7S65 - chains D and E of the 6 polymer chains in the assembly; structure by electron microscopy, 3.20 A resolution.

[Chain D (and E)]
Molecule: Circadian clock protein kinase KaiC
Organism: Synechococcus elongatus
Notes: EC 2.7.11.1; chain E of this document is another copy of the same molecule, construct and numbering; everything in this record applies to it too
UniProt: Q79PF4 (KAIC_SYNE7); residue numbers follow UniProt; this construct covers 1-519
Amino-acid sequence (519 residues; each row starts with the number of its first residue):
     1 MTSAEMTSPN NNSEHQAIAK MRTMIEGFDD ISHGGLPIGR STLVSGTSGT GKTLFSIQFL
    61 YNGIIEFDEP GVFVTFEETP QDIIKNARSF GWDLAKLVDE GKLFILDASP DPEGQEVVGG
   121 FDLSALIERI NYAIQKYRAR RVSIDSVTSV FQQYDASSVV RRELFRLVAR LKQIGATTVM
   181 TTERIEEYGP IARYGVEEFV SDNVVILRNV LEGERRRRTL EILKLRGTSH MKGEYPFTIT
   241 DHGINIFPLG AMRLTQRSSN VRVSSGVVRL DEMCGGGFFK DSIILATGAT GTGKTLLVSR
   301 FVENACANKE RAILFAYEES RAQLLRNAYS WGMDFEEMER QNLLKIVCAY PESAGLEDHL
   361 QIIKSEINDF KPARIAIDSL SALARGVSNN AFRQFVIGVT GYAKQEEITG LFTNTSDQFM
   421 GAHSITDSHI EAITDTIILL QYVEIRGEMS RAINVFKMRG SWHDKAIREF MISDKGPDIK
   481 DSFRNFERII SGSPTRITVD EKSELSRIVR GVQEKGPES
Unresolved in the structure: 1-13, 445-448, 474-519 (chain E: 1-14, 417-422, 482-519)
Differences from the reference sequence: engineered mutation Glu431 (Ser in Q79PF4), Ala432 (Thr in Q79PF4)
UniProt features mapped onto this chain:
  - region: Gln115 to Asp122 (B-loop, required to bind KaiB and SasA), Pro248 to Asn260 (Linker), Arg488 to Ile497 (A-loop, interacts with KaiA)
  - active site: Glu77 (Proton acceptor in CI (KaiC 1)), Glu318 (Proton acceptor in CII (KaiC 2))
  - binding site (ATP): Gly49, Thr50, Gly51, Lys52, Thr53, Leu54, Ser89, Lys224, Leu225, Arg226, Thr228, His230, Thr240, Asp241, Thr290, Gly291, Thr292, Gly293, Lys294, Thr295 and 9 more in UniProt
  - binding site (Mg(2+)): Thr53, Thr295, Glu318
  - mutagenesis: Thr42 (T42S: Extends the period of the circadian rhythm to 28 hours in reconstituted KaiABC complex. Decreased endogenous ATPase), Lys52 (K52A: Induces an arrhythmic phenotype, significantly reduced ATP-binding), Gly71 (G71A: Lowers the amplitude and distords the waveform of the circadian rhythm), Ala87 (A87V: In kaiC1; shortens the period of the circadian rhythm to 22 hours), Trp92 (W92F: Increases photoperiod in presence of KaiA and KaiB), Ala108 (A108E: No longer binds KaiB, no formation of KaiCBA, still phosphorylated; A108L: Reduced binding of KaiB, reduced formation of KaiCBA, still phosphorylated), Gly114 (G114A: Extends the period of the circadian rhythm to 27 hours), Gln115 (Q115A: Abolishes the circadian rhythm), Ser146 (S146P: CI hydrolysis rate halves, increases period of the circadian rhythm by nearly 50%; S146W: Loss of stable oscillation in presence of KaiA and KaiB), Gln153 (Q153A: Higher CI ATPase activity, clock speeds up), Ser157 (S157C: In kaiC2; extends the period of the circadian rhythm to 29 hours. Lower CI ATPase activity, clock slows down ...), Arg215 (R215C: In kaiC3; shortens the period of the circadian rhythm to 16 hours and decreases the interaction with KaiA), 30 further mutagenesis entries in UniProt
Ion coordination: Mg2+ site 1: Thr53 (together with ATP); Mg2+ site 2: Thr295 (together with ADP)
Residues lining bound ligands:
  - ADP (adenosine-5'-diphosphate): Ala289, Thr290, Gly291, Thr292, Gly293, Lys294, Thr295, Leu296, Glu318, Trp331, Thr415, Arg451, Phe470
  - ATP (adenosine-5'-triphosphate), molecule 1: Glu198, Phe199, Lys224, Leu225, Arg226, Gly227, Thr228, Ser229, His230, Lys232
  - ATP, molecule 2: Glu431, Ala432, Lys457, Met458, Arg459, Gly460, Ser461, Trp462, His463
  - ATP: Thr47, Ser48, Gly49, Thr50, Gly51, Lys52, Thr53, Leu54, Glu78, Ser89, Phe90, Asp145, Arg218, Ile239, Thr240, Asp241
What the authors report for this chain:
  - binding site for ATP: Lys457, Arg459
  - mutagenesis - R216A, R217A, K224A, R226A, H230A, I430G (>=50-fold), K457A: decreased binding to KaiB
  - mutagenesis - K457A: increased binding to KaiB
  - mutagenesis - H230A: increased catalytic activity on ATP
  - mutagenesis - K224A, R226A: decreased catalytic activity on ATP
  - mutagenesis - E444S: increased catalytic activity

[Interface between chain D and chain E]
Residue-residue contacts (94; chain D residue first):
  Thr47(D) - Phe199(E)
  Ser48(D) - Glu198(E)  hydrogen bond (side chain-backbone)
  Ser48(D) - Phe199(E)
  Ser48(D) - Lys224(E)  hydrogen bond
  Glu77(D) - Arg161(E)  salt bridge
  Glu77(D) - Phe165(E)
  Glu77(D) - Phe199(E)
  Glu77(D) - Arg226(E)  salt bridge
  Glu78(D) - Arg226(E)  salt bridge
  Asp82(D) - Arg40(E)  salt bridge
  Asp82(D) - Lys172(E)  salt bridge
  Asn86(D) - Arg40(E)
  Asn86(D) - Arg226(E)
  Asn86(D) - Gly227(E)
  Arg88(D) - His15(E)
  Arg88(D) - Gln16(E)  hydrogen bond
  Ser89(D) - His15(E)
  Ser89(D) - Gly227(E)  hydrogen bond (side chain-backbone)
  Phe90(D) - His15(E)  hydrogen bond (backbone-side chain)
  Gly91(D) - His15(E)
  Asp111(D) - Phe165(E)
  Glu113(D) - Arg166(E)  hydrogen bond (backbone-side chain)
  Glu113(D) - Ala169(E)
  Glu113(D) - Gln173(E)
  Gln152(D) - Ser158(E)
  Gln152(D) - Arg161(E)
  Glu183(D) - Arg161(E)  salt bridge
  Glu183(D) - Phe199(E)
  Arg184(D) - Phe199(E)
  Ile185(D) - Gly195(E)
  Arg193(D) - Gly195(E)  hydrogen bond (side chain-backbone)
  Leu211(D) - Glu234(E)
  Glu214(D) - Arg217(E)  salt bridge
  Glu214(D) - Gly233(E)
  Glu214(D) - Glu234(E)  hydrogen bond (backbone-backbone)
  Glu214(D) - Gln394(E)  hydrogen bond
  Arg215(D) - Glu234(E)
  Arg216(D) - Glu221(E)  salt bridge
  Arg216(D) - Leu223(E)
  Arg218(D) - Lys232(E)
  Asp241(D) - His15(E)  hydrogen bond (backbone-side chain)
  Thr290(D) - Lys457(E)
  Thr290(D) - Met458(E)
  Thr290(D) - Arg459(E)
  Thr290(D) - Gly460(E)  hydrogen bond (side chain-backbone)
  Thr290(D) - Ser461(E)
  Thr290(D) - His463(E)
  Gly291(D) - Ser461(E)
  Tyr317(D) - Thr255(E)
  Tyr317(D) - Gln256(E)  hydrogen bond (backbone-side chain)
  Glu318(D) - Thr255(E)
  Glu319(D) - Gln256(E)  hydrogen bond (backbone-side chain)
  Ser320(D) - Gln256(E)
  Ser320(D) - Arg257(E)  hydrogen bond (side chain-backbone)
  Gln323(D) - Arg257(E)  hydrogen bond (side chain-backbone)
  Gln323(D) - Ser258(E)  hydrogen bond (side chain-backbone)
  Gln323(D) - Ser259(E)  hydrogen bond (side chain-backbone)
  Arg326(D) - Ser258(E)
  Ala349(D) - Gln256(E)
  Tyr350(D) - Met252(E)
  Tyr350(D) - Arg253(E)
  Tyr350(D) - Gln256(E)
  Glu352(D) - Leu254(E)
  Glu352(D) - His429(E)  salt bridge
  Glu352(D) - Ile433(E)
  Ser353(D) - Gly250(E)
  Arg385(D) - Thr255(E)
  Arg385(D) - His429(E)
  Arg385(D) - Ala432(E)
  Arg385(D) - Ile433(E)
  Gly386(D) - Arg393(E)
  Gly386(D) - Ile425(E)
  Gly386(D) - His429(E)  hydrogen bond (backbone-side chain)
  Val387(D) - Ile425(E)
  Asp417(D) - Phe456(E)
  Asp417(D) - Lys457(E)
  Asp417(D) - Lys465(E)  salt bridge
  Gln418(D) - Glu431(E)
  Gln418(D) - Ala432(E)
  Gln418(D) - Lys457(E)  hydrogen bond (backbone-side chain)
  Phe419(D) - His423(E)
  Phe419(D) - Ser428(E)
  Phe419(D) - Glu431(E)
  Phe419(D) - Phe456(E)
  Met420(D) - Glu431(E)  hydrogen bond (backbone-side chain)
  Met420(D) - Phe456(E)  hydrophobic
  Gly421(D) - His423(E)  hydrogen bond (backbone-side chain)
  Ala422(D) - His423(E)
  His423(D) - His423(E)
  Tyr442(D) - Ser461(E)
  Tyr442(D) - Trp462(E)
  Tyr442(D) - His463(E)
  Met449(D) - Trp462(E)  hydrogen bond (backbone-side chain)
  Arg451(D) - Trp462(E)
Other interface residues (no listed pair), chain D (58 interface residues in all): Gly46, Gly49, Lys52, Lys85, Ser146, Gly213, His242, Asn327, Ser388, Ser450
Other interface residues (no listed pair), chain E (63 interface residues in all): Ala17, Ile18, Ser157, Arg170, Tyr188, Val196, Arg208, Thr228, Ala251, Asn260, Asn390, Ile397, Ile437, Leu439

[Overview]
58 residues of chain D face 63 of chain E across their interface; the contacts include 22 hydrogen bonds and
10 salt bridges. Polar pairs include Glu77(D)-Arg161(E), Glu77(D)-Arg226(E) and Glu78(D)-Arg226(E). From the
paper: a binding site for ATP at Lys457(D) and Arg459(D); R216A, R217A and K224A of chain D, among others,
reduce binding to KaiB; 8 substitutions were tested in all.
Both chains are Circadian clock protein kinase KaiC (Synechococcus elongatus). Entry 7S65 (Compressed
conformation of nighttime state KaiC) was determined by electron microscopy, deposited together with 7S66 and
7S67.
